Entry 7AOR (electron microscopy, 3.50 A resolution); this record covers chains z and 2 of the 57 polymer chains in the assembly.

Chain z:
Name: mS47
Organism: Trypanosoma cruzi (strain CL Brener)
UniProt: Q4DD80 (Q4DD80_TRYCC); residue numbers follow UniProt; this construct covers 1-1181
Sequence (1181 residues; numbered 1 to 1181; the number before each row is that of its first residue):
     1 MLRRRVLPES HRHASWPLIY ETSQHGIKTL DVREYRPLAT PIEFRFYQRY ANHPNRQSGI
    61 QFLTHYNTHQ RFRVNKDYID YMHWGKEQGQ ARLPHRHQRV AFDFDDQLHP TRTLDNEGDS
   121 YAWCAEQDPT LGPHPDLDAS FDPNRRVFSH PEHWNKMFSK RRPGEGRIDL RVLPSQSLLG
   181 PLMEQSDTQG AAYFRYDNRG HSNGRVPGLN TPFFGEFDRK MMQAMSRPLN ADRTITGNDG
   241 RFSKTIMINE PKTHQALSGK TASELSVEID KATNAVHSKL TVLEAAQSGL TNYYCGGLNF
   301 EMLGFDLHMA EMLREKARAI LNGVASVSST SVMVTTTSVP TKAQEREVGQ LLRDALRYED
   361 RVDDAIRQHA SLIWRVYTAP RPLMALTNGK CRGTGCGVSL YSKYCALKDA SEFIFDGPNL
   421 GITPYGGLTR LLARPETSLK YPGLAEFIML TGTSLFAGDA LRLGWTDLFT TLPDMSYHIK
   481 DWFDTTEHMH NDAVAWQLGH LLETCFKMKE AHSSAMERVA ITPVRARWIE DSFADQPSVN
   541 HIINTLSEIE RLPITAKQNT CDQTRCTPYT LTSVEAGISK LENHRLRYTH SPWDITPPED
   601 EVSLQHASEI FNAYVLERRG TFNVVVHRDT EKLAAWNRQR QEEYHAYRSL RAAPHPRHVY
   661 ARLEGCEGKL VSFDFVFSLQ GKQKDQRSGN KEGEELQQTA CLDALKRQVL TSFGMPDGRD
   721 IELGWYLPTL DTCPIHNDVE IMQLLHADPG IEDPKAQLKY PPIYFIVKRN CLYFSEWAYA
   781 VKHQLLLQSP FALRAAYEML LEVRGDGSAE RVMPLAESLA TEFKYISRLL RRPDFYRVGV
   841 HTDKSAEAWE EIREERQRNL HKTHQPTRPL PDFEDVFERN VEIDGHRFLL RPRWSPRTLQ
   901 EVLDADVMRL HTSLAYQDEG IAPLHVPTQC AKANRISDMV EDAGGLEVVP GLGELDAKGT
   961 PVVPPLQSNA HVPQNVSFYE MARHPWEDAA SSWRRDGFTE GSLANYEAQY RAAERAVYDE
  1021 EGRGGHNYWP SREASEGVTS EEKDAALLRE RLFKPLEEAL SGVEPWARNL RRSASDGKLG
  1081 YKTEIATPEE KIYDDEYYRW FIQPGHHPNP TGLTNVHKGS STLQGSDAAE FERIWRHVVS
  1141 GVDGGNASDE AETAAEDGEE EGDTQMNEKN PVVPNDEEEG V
Unresolved in the structure: 1-26, 681-698, 1116-1181
Cystine bridges: Cys561-Cys771

Chain 2:
Molecule: 8129-nt RNA strand
Organism: Trypanosoma cruzi (strain CL Brener)
Sequence (8129 nucleotides; each row starts with the number of its first residue; numbers below 1 keep their minus sign (U-2588 is residue -2588)):
 -2588 UUUAAUGGGU AAUUUUAAAG CAAGUAAUUA UGAAUUAGGA UAAGAACAGA AUUCCUCAAG
 -2528 UCCCUAAUUG CGAUUAUUUG UUAAGAUCUU UUUGAGGAUA GAUCUAAAAU UACCAAGUCC
 -2468 AAUUUUUGUA UAUGGGCGGG CUAUGAAAAU AUAAAAUUAU AUAUUUUCUA GUUUGAUCGA
 -2408 AAAUGCUUUU CGAUUUGAAA AUUUAAAUUA AAUUUAAGUU UAAUUUUCAA UUUUCAAAAU
 -2348 UUGAAACAAU UUUGGAAUUU UGGUAGGUAU UUUAUUGAUA GGUUUAAAUC ACCGCUGUAU
 -2288 AAAUUUUGGU AGUAAAACUU UUUGUAAUAA UGCGUUUUUA UUAUCAGUUA UUUAUGGGUG
 -2228 UUUGUGAUUU AAAUGUAAUC AGUUUAGUAC AAAUCAUUUU UCUAAAUUAU UUUGAGUUUU
 -2168 GGGAUUUGGA GGUUUGAACU UGAAUUUAAA UUUAGUUUCA AGUCAAGUCG UAUAAAAAAC
 -2108 AUGGCAUUUU UUGUUGCUAU AAGUUUUUUA UAUAACUCUU UGAUUCGAAA UUAAAUUUAA
 -2048 AUUUAGGUUU UAGCUAUUUU AAAUUCCAAC UUGAAAUUUG UUUUGGGUUU UUAUAAUUGA
 -1988 GUUUUAAAUU UUAAAUCCAA AUUUAAAUAG GAUCUUCUUU ACUAAUGAAA AUAUUUUACA
 -1928 AAUCUUUUGC AAAAAUAUUU UAAUUUAGUA AGGAUGGUUG GUAUUUUAAA UUUCGGUUUA
 -1868 AUUUUUAAAA UUUUUUUAUU GACCAAACAU UUUCAAGGUU AGUGGGAAUA GCUAUGACUU
 -1808 UGGUUUAGAU UUAGUUUUAU CAUUGAAUUG UUAUGUAAAG GAUUUGUGGU UAUACAAUAU
 -1748 GUUUAUGUAU GUGUUUAUUA UAUGUACUCG AUUAGAGAAG CUAAACUUAA AUUCAAACCU
 -1688 CCAAUUUCCA AAACUUGAAA CAAUUUUUAG GUGAUUUAUU AAGAAUUGAU UUAAAAUUAU
 -1628 GAAUGUAUAA AUUUUGGUAG UAGGUUUUUU UUGUAAUAAU GUGUUUAUAA AUUGUAACUA
 -1568 AUCUGGUUUA AACUAUUUUU CUAAAUUAUU UUAGGUUUUU UUUGGGACAU GAGAGUUUAA
 -1508 AUUUGAAUUU ACUUUUAAGU UAUCAAUAAA AAACAUGUUU UUUGUGCUAU UAAAAUUUAU
 -1448 AUAAUCUUUU UGACGUCAAA UUUAAAUUUA GGUUUAUUCU AAUUCGAAAC UUUUUGGUUU
 -1388 UUUAAUAAAU AACUCCAAUA AAUCUAAAUU UUUUUAUAGA UCAAACAUUU UUAAGGUUGG
 -1328 UAGGCAUAGU UAUGACUUUC UAGUUUAAUU UAGUUUUAUU UAUUGAAUUG UUAUGUAAAG
 -1268 GAUUUGUGGU UGGGAAUGUU UAUGUUUAUG UUUAUUAUGU GUAUUUUAUU UAAUUAGAAA
 -1208 AGCUUUUAAA AAUUUAAAAU UUGUAAUCCA AAUUUUACCA AUUAAGAAGA AUAUUAUAAU
 -1148 AAUGGGUGUC UUAUAUUUUA AAUAAAUAUU UAAAUUCCGU GUAGUAAAUU UAUUAUUUGU
 -1088 AUUAUUUAUA UAAUAGGUGU AUUAUAUUUA AAUUUUAAAU UUGUUGUUUU AUAUUUAGAU
 -1028 ACAUAUUUAU AGAUUAAUAU AUUUAAAUAA UAUUUUAAAA UUUAUUGAAC UGUAAUUAUU
  -968 AGUUUAAUAU UUUUAGUUUG AUGUUGAAAU AUUUAAUUAA AGAUGUUACA GUUGUUCUAU
  -908 AUGUACCAAA UAAAUAUAGU AAGAUUAUUU UAGUUGAAUU AAUAAAUAAA UAUUUAUUUU
  -848 UCUUUGUAAA UAUUAUGAAC AAUUUAAAAA UUAAUCUGUU UAACUAAAAU GUUAUAUAUA
  -788 AUAAUCUAAG UUAAUUUGAA UAUUAAAAGU ACAAGUAUAA UUUGUAAUUC UAAAGUAUUU
  -728 UAAUGGUAUA UUUUUAGUAG GUAAAUGAAA AGUAUAAAUG GAUAUAACUU AAUAUUUAAU
  -668 AUUUGUUUAA UGAAAAGUAU UUUAUUAUUA UAUUGUAUAG UAUUAUUAUA GUGUAUAGUU
  -608 UUUUAAAAAU AUAAAAAUAU UGUUAAUAAA AUUAUCGUAU UUUAAGUGCG UUUAUUAAAU
  -548 GCGUUUGUCU AAGAUAAUUA UUUAAGAUUA UUCUUGUAAA UAUAUUUAAA UAUUAAUAAU
  -488 UCUUAAAAUA AAAAAAUAUC CUCAAUUGCA AUAUUAUUGU AGCAUAGUAA UUUGUUAACU
  -428 AAAUAUUAAA GUGUUCCAUA GAAAAUUUUU AAAUUACAAC AAAUAAAAUA AAGUAUGAAU
  -368 UAAUAUCAAA AUUUUAAUAA AAAUUAAAAA AUUAAAAUAG GGCAAGUCCU ACUCUCCUUU
  -308 ACAAAGAGAA CAUUAUGAUA UGUAAUUGUA UGUUUGAUUG GGGCAAUACU AUAUUUAUUU
  -248 AUAUAGCAUA AGAACUAUAU UCUUUGAAAU UAUAAAAGGU UCGAGCAGGU UAACAAGCAU
  -188 UAAAAAUAAA UGUGUUUCAU CGUCUACUUA UUACCAUGAU UGAUUGUUCA UCAAAAUAGU
  -128 AAUUCGUUAG UUGGGUUAAA AUCGUUGUAA AGCAGAUUUG UUUAUAUAUU UAAUUUUUAU
   -68 AAUUAAUAAU AAUUAAUAUA AGUACGCAAG GAUUGAUUAU UGAAAAAAGA AAGAAGAAUA
    -8 UAAUUUAUAU AAAUUAUGGU CAAUUGUUAG UAUUCAUAUU AAUUUUUUUA AAUGUUUUAU
    52 CAUUUUAUAA AGGUUUAUUU UUGAAAGAUU UUUUGUAUAA AAUUUUAGGA AUAGUUAAUA
   112 AUAAUUUAUA AUUUUGAUUA GAUUGUUUUG UUAAUGCUAU UAGAUGGGUG UGGAAAAAUA
   172 AAAAAAAUAA UUAAUAUAUA UCAAUAAUAA AUUAAAUUAA UCUAUUAGUC AGAAAUGGAU
   232 GCCAGCCGUU GCGGUAAUUU CUAUGCUUUU AAAUAUUAUA CAAUUAUCAU AUUAAAUUGU
   292 UAAGUGCUGA UUUAACCAAU AAAAAUAUAA AUAAUUUUUA UUUGUUUUUA AACACCAUUA
   352 GGUAUAUGCA AAUAUAAAAU UAUAGUAAUU AUAAAUUAUA UUAUAUUAUA UUUAUUCAUA
   412 UAAUUAAUAG GAUAAUAUUU GUAGUUUUUG AUACCAUGAU AAGGAUUAUA AAUUGAAAGU
   472 GUUAAUAUCA UAAUCAAAAU UUAUUAUUUA UAUUAAAUAU GUAUGUGUAG AUAAAAUAAG
   532 AAAUUAAAAA GGUAUUGUUG CCCACCAAUU UUUAUAAUAA AAAUAACGUG CAGUAAUUAA
   592 UAUAUUUAUA AAAAUAUAUU UUAGCUAAAU UAGAAUCAAU UUAAUAAUUU UAAGUUUUGG
   652 UUGAUUAAAA GAGGAGUUUU UGGAAGGUGG GGAUUUUCAU UUUGAUUUCC CAGAGAACCA
   712 GAGAGGCGGG AACCAGCGUU UUAUUUUUGG GGGAGAGCGG AGCGCGAGGA AAGCCCAUUU
   772 UGAGCAGGAG UUUUUCGGGG GGGAGGGGGC AUUUCUGGCG GAGAACAGAG AUUCUUGUUU
   832 CGGAAGGGGA GCAGGCCCGA CAGAUUUUUG CCAACGCAUU CAGGAGGGGA GCCUUAUUUG
   892 AAGUGCGCUU UCUUUCAAGA GGGGGAGAGA AGGGGAGAAG GGGAAGUGAG AAAUUUAGAA
   952 UUACACGGUG AAAUUAAAUU UUGACUAAAU UAAGGUUGCC CUCUUGUCGU CUCUAUCUCC
  1012 UCCCAACCCC UCUCCCCUUG GAUCCUUCCC CCCAAAACUC CUCGAUGUUU CUUCCCUACC
  1072 CAAAUCACUU CAGCGUUCCC CCGCUACCCA AUCAUCCUCC UACCAAACCC CCCGCCCCCU
  1132 UUACCCUCGC CCCCUCUCUC AAUCCAACUU CUCCUUUCUC AAUCCUCCUC CUCUCCCCAA
  1192 CCCUCUCCCC AAAAUUAAUU CCUCGUCUAA AAUUCCAUUU UGUUUAUAAA AAAAAUUAAG
  1252 UUGAUAUUAA UAUUAUUAAA UAUUCAAAAU UAUUUAUUAA UAUAAAGAAA GAAUAUUUUA
  1312 UUAGUAUAAU AUUAAUGUGU AUAAUGUUAA GUCAAAUUAA AAUGCCAGAU AUGUUAAAAA
  1372 ACAGGCUAUU GUAUUUAUCA AUAGACAAAA AAAUAUGUUU AAAUUUAAAU GUAUAUUUUU
  1432 GUAAUAUGGU UUUGUAAUGC ACAAAAUGAA UAAGGAACAU UUUUGUAUAU UAAUUUAUAU
  1492 GAUACAAAAA AACAUGACUA CAUGAUAAGU ACAAGAGGAG ACAGACGACA GUGUCCACAG
  1552 CACCCGUUUC AGCACAGUUG GAGGAGAGGG GAUAAGAUUU AUUGAUGAAA UUUGUGAUUU
  1612 GCAUCGUGGU ACAGAAAAGU UAUGUGAAUA UAAAAGUGUA GAACAAUGUC UUCCGAUUUC
  1672 GACAGGUUAG AAGAUGGGGA AGAGCAGGCA UUUUGGAGAA GGCGAGGGCG ACGGGCAAGC
  1732 GAAAGAUUUU GAAACUUUCC GAGAAGGGGG AACAGAGGGG UAAGGGGCUC CGGUUUAGAC
  1792 AGAGGAAUUU CGUUGACAAA GAGACAGAAG UUUUGGGGCG AGCAGGCUUU CAGGAAUGGA
  1852 UUCUUGAUGA GGGGGAGGGG AUUUUAAACA GGGAGGAGAG AGAGGGGAAU CGAUAGCGGC
  1912 UUUGGGGCAG AAAGAAUUGA UUAUUUAGAA GGGGGCCGCG AGGAGGGGAG AGUCGAAGGA
  1972 UUUUUGAUUU UUGUGAAGGA GAAGGAAGGG AGCAGAUUCG AACGGGAUAG CGAGAGGGAG
  2032 AAGCAAGGGG GGUUUUUGGG GGUUAAAAGG AAACCAGUUU UAGACCAAAG AAAGGGGGGG
  2092 GCCGGGAAUU CAGCUUUGUG GAACACCCCA AAGGGAUUUG AGGAAUUUUU GGGGGAGCUC
  2152 GACGGCGGGC GGAGCAUUAU UUGAGGAGGG CGGGAGCAGA AGGCUUUCUG AGGAAAGAGG
  2212 GGACCGAGAU CGAUGAAGGU UAUUUUUUGG UUAUUGAGGA UUGUUUAAAA UUGAAUAAAA
  2272 AGGCUUUUUG GAAGGGGAUU UUUGGGGGAC ACCGCCAGAG GAGGAGGGUU UUGGAAGAGU
  2332 UUGUUUUGAG AGGAGGUUUU GAGGGGAGGG GAGAGAGGGA ACGGGAGAGG AACGGACCAG
  2392 AGAGGAGAGU UGAGGAAGGC GGUUUUGAAG GAGAGGGGAG GCUUUCGGAC CAAGGGAAGG
  2452 AAGGGAGGUU AAGAAAAGGA AAAACAAUUU GUGAGGGAGA AGGGUUUUUG GAGGGGUUUU
  2512 GGGAAGAGAG GGGUUUUGGG GAAACCAGAU GAGAUUGUUU GCAGAAACAA AGGGGUUUUU
  2572 GGGCAAAGGA AUACAAUUUG CAGAGGGGGG AGAGCGGAAG GAGGAACACG GGAGGGAAGA
  2632 CAGGAUUUAG GAAGCGAGAG AGAGGAGAGG GGAAAGGGUU UAGUUGGAAU GAAGAGGUAG
  2692 UUUGUAGGAA GUUAAGAAUA AUGGUUAUAA AUUUUAUAUA AAAGCGGAGA AAAAAGAAAG
  2752 GGUCUUUUAA UGUCAGGUUG UUUAUAUAGA AUAUAUGGGG UAGGUUUUAG UUUAGGAUUU
  2812 UUUAUAGCAU UGCAAAUAAU UUGUGGAGUG UGUUUAGCUU GAUUAUUUUU UAGUUGUUUU
  2872 AUUUGUUCAA AUUGAUAUUU UGUAUUAUUU UUAUGAGAUU UUGAUUUGGG UUUUGUGAUA
  2932 AGAAGUGUAC AUAUAUGUUU UACAUCUUUA UUAUAUUUAC UAUUAUAUAU CCAUAUAUUU
  2992 AAGUCAAUAA CGUUAAUAAU AUUGUUUGAC ACACAUAUAU UAGUAUGAUU UAUAGGUUUU
  3052 AUAUUGUUUG UAUUUAUAAU AAUAAUAGCU UUUAUAGGAU AUGUACUGCC UUGUACAAUG
  3112 AUGUCAUACU GAGGUUUAAC GGUGUUUAGU AAUAUUAUAG CAACAGUACC AAUUUUAGGU
  3172 AUAUGAUUAU GUUAUUGAAU UUGGGGAAGU GAAUUUAUAA ACGAUUUUAC AUUAUUAAAG
  3232 UUACAUGUAU UACAUGUGUU AUUACCAUUU AUAUUACUAA UAAUAUUAAU UUUACAUUUA
  3292 UUUUGUCUAC AUUAUUUUAU GAGUUCUGAU GCAUUUUGUG AUAGGUUUGC AUUUUAUUGU
  3352 GAAAGAUUAA GUUUUUGUAU GUGGUUUUAU UUGAGAGAUA UGUUUUUAGC AUUUUCAAUA
  3412 UUAUUAUGUA UGAUGUAUGU UAUAUUUAUA AAUUGGUAUU UUGUAUUUCA UGAGGAAUCU
  3472 UGAGUUAUAG UAGAUACACU AAAAACAUCA GAUAAAAUAU UACCAGAAUG AUUUUUUUUG
  3532 UAUUUAUUCG GUUUUUUAAA GGCAAUCCCA GAUAAGUUUA UGGGUUUGUU UUUAAUGGUU
  3592 AUUUUAUUAU UCUCAUUAUU UUUAUUUAUA UUGAAUUGUA UAUUAUGAUU UGUGUAUUGU
  3652 AGAAGUUCAU UAUUAUGAUU AACAUAUUCG UUAAUAUUAU UUUAUAGUAU AUGAAUGAGU
  3712 GGUUUUUUAG CAUUAUAUGU AGUAUUAGCA UAUCCAAUAU GAAUGGAAUU ACAAUACUGA
  3772 GUAUUAUUAU UAUUUUUGUU GAUAGUGUGU AGGUUAGAUU AGUUUAGAAU AAAAAAAUAA
  3832 GUAUUUUGAU AUUAUUAAAG UAAAAGAGGA AUUUUGGGCG GAAGAGAAGG AGACAGGAGA
  3892 GGAAAUGAAG GAGAAAGGUU UUGAGAGGGG GGUUUUUUGA GGGGAGGAAA AAGAAUUUUG
  3952 AAUUUGAACU AUUUGUUUAA GUUAUGGGAG AGAAGCAAGG AGGAGAAAAG UAGGGGAAUU
  4012 UUGAGGAGAU UCUUGGGGAG AGGCGGGCGG GCGACGGCGG UUUUGAAAAC ACCCAUUUUU
  4072 AGGAGGAUAA GAGGGGAGAA AAGGGGAAAU GGAAUUGGGA AUUGCCUUUG CCAAACUUUU
  4132 AGAAGAAAGA GCAGGAAAGG UUAGGGGGAG GAGAGAAGAA AGGGAAAGUU GUGAUUUUGG
  4192 AGUUAUAGAA UAAGAUCAAA UAAGUUAAUA AUAUCAAAGA AAAGUAUAUA UACGCUAGAA
  4252 CAAAUGAAGA AUAAUAAAUU UUUAAUAUUG AUAAAAGAUA AUUUUACAAC UCAAAAACCA
  4312 AGAAAUUGAU AAGAAAAAAU AAAUAUAUUA ACAAUUAAUC UAAAAUAAAA AAUAUAAAUG
  4372 AUAAUAAGUC AUAUUAUAAA GAAAAAGCCA AUACAAAUAC AAAGGUAACU UAGUUGUAAU
  4432 AAUAGACAGA AAACUUUGAU AAAAAAUCCA AAUACAAUUG GAAUAGCUCC AAUGCAAAGA
  4492 AAGAGACAUG CAAGUAGUAA ACUUAUUAAA AAGUUAUUAA AAAAAGAAAA AAAUAUGAAG
  4552 UUGAUUAAAA AAUAGUUUUC AUUGUAUUUA AAGUCAAAAA UAUUAUAUAU AAUAAAAAAA
  4612 UAGUAUAUAA UAAUAAGUAA UACUAAACUU AUACUAUAAA UUAAGUGAAA AUUUAAAUAU
  4672 AAAUAAAAGA UAUAAUUUUU UGUUGAAAUA AAUAUUAGGA AUAAAAAGCA AAAAUUAUUC
  4732 ACACUUAACA CAAAUAGUAA ACUAACGAUA GCAAAGCUGU UUAAUCCAAU UAAAACGCAU
  4792 GUACAAGAUU GAAAUAAUAG AAGUUUGAUG AAUAAAAUAU AAAAAUAAAU GAAGCUAAUU
  4852 AGUAGAAUUA UUAAUAUAAA ACAAAACAAA AUAUAAAAAG UUAACAUAUA AAUAAAAAUA
  4912 AAGACACCAA GUCUAAUAUA AAGUUGCUCC AUAAACAAAA UUAAAAAGGC GAUGUAUAAU
  4972 UUGAAUAAAA UUAAUAAUGU GUAAAAUAGG CAUAAAAUUC CAAGUCAUUC UUCAUCAAAA
  5032 ACUAAAAAAC AAAAAUCACA UAGGAAAAAA CAGUAGUUUA AUAUCAUAAA AUAUAAUAAU
  5092 AUAAAUAAUA AUAUAAAAUU UAUUAAGUUU AACAUGUAGU AAUAUCAUAG AACUAAAAUU
  5152 UUAUAUCCAA AUCUACUGGA CAUUAAUAAU AAAAAGAGCA AUAAGCUAAA UAUUUCAAAG
  5212 AGGAUUGAUA UAAUAAUAAU AUGAUUAAUA AAUAUAAAUA AGAAUAUAAU AAUGUAUUGA
  5272 AUAAUAAUAA UAAUGAAUAA AAAUCUGGUA UCGAAUGAUA GAAAGCAAAA AAAUAAUGUA
  5332 AAGCAAAAUA AGAAUAAGAG UAUAAAGAUG AAACAAAUAU AAGAAUCUAA UAAUGUUAUU
  5392 CAAAAUAGGU UAAUAAUUAA UAAUCAGAGU AAAUCAAAGC UUAGUAAUGU UAGUGUAGUA
  5452 UAAUCACAUA AGAUAAUAAA GCUGUAGAUA AUAAGAAAUA UAAAUAUGUG UAUGAUAUAU
  5512 AAAAACAAGG AUUUUUUGGG GGUUUAGGG
Unresolved in the structure: -2588 to 0, 395-537, 614-5540

Chain z / chain 2 interface:
Residue-residue contacts (76):
  Ile27(z) with U372(2), hydrogen bond to the phosphate; A373(2), hydrogen bond to the phosphate; A573(2), phosphate contact
  Lys28(z) with A555(2), phosphate contact; A574(2), phosphate contact
  Thr29(z) with U372(2), hydrogen bond to the sugar; A378(2), base contact; A573(2), hydrogen bond to the phosphate; A574(2), phosphate contact
  Leu30(z) with U381(2), sugar contact; A574(2), phosphate contact
  Asp31(z) with U381(2), hydrogen bond to the phosphate; A382(2), phosphate contact
  Val32(z) with C553(2), phosphate contact; C554(2), phosphate contact
  Arg33(z) with A382(2), salt bridge to the phosphate; U383(2), salt bridge to the phosphate; U544(2), sugar contact; A545(2), phosphate contact
  Glu34(z) with A545(2), hydrogen bond to the phosphate; U546(2), phosphate contact
  Tyr35(z) with U383(2), base contact; A384(2), hydrogen bond to the phosphate; U544(2), phosphate contact; U546(2), base contact
  Arg36(z) with G21(2), base contact; U546(2), hydrogen bond to the base
  Pro37(z) with G21(2), hydrogen bond to the base; U383(2), base contact; A385(2), phosphate contact
  Leu38(z) with A385(2), phosphate contact; A386(2), base contact
  Ala39(z) with A384(2), hydrogen bond to the sugar; A385(2), base contact
  Thr40(z) with G21(2), hydrogen bond to the base; U22(2), hydrogen bond to the sugar
  Pro41(z) with A384(2), base contact
  Phe44(z) with U383(2), sugar contact; A384(2), base contact
  Arg45(z) with U22(2), phosphate contact; A23(2), sugar contact
  Tyr47(z) with A23(2), phosphate contact; U24(2), hydrogen bond to the phosphate; U276(2), hydrogen bond to the sugar; A277(2), base contact
  Gln48(z) with U275(2), sugar contact; U276(2), base contact
  Arg49(z) with U275(2), base contact; U276(2), hydrogen bond to the base
  Tyr50(z) with U276(2), hydrogen bond to the sugar
  Ala51(z) with A277(2), phosphate contact
  His53(z) with U278(2), sugar contact; A365(2), base contact; U366(2), base contact
  Pro54(z) with U278(2), base contact
  Arg56(z) with A277(2), salt bridge to the phosphate; U278(2), sugar contact; A365(2), phosphate contact; U366(2), salt bridge to the phosphate
  Gly59(z) with U276(2), base contact
  Ile60(z) with U275(2), phosphate contact; U276(2), sugar contact
  Phe62(z) with U275(2), sugar contact
  His69(z) with U276(2), salt bridge to the phosphate
  Gln70(z) with U276(2), hydrogen bond to the phosphate
  Arg73(z) with U366(2), salt bridge to the phosphate
  Asn75(z) with A285(2), hydrogen bond to the phosphate
  Arg167(z) with A287(2), salt bridge to the phosphate
  Asp169(z) with A320(2), phosphate contact
  Arg171(z) with A320(2), salt bridge to the phosphate
  Arg227(z) with U1(2), base contact; A2(2), hydrogen bond to the base
  Pro228(z) with U1(2), base contact
  Leu229(z) with A2(2), base contact
  Arg233(z) with U1(2), base contact
  Lys271(z) with A3(2), base contact
Other interface residues (no listed pair), chain z (44 interface residues in all): Asn52, Phe72, Leu170, Ser226
Other interface residues (no listed pair), chain 2 (37 interface residues in all): U319, A321, U380, C552

Overview:
Chain z and chain 2 form an interface of 44 and 37 residues respectively, with 19 hydrogen bonds and 8 salt
bridges. Polar contacts include Arg36(z)-U546(2), Pro37(z)-G21(2) and Thr40(z)-G21(2).
Here chain z is mS47 and chain 2 is an 8129-nt RNA strand, both from Trypanosoma cruzi (strain CL Brener).
Entry 7AOR (mt-SSU from Trypanosoma cruzi in complex with mt-IF-3) was determined by electron microscopy,
deposited together with 7ANE, 7AIH and 7AM2.
